6MBJ - chains Y and A; structure by X-ray diffraction, 1.78 A resolution.

Chain Y:
Molecule: Actin Peptide
UniProtKB: P60709 (ACTB_HUMAN); residues 66-80 here = UniProt positions 66-80
Sequence (15 residues; each row starts with the number of its first residue):
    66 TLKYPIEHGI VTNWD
UniProt features mapped onto this chain:
  - modified residue: His73 (Tele-methylhistidine)
  - natural variant: Pro70 (P70A: In BRWS1)
  - mutagenesis: Tyr69 (Y69A: Decreased interaction with SETD3), Ile71 (I71A: Decreased interaction with SETD3; I71A: Impaired methylation by SETD3), His73 (H73A: Abolished methylation by SETD3; H73K: Weak methylation by a A-256 or V-256 SETD3 mutant. High methylation by a F-256 and A-274 SETD3 mutant), Gly74 (G74A: Impaired methylation by SETD3), Trp79 (W79E: Does not affect methylation by SETD3), Asp80 (D80A: Decreased interaction with SETD3)
From the paper describing this entry:
  - post-translational modification sites: His73
  - mutagenesis - I71A/G74I, I71A/W79E, H73A: abolished catalytic activity on SETD3
  - mutagenesis - I71A, G74I: decreased catalytic activity on SETD3
  - mutagenesis - W79E: unchanged catalytic activity on SETD3

Chain A:
Molecule: Histone-lysine N-methyltransferase setd3
Source organism: Homo sapiens
Notes: EC 2.1.1.43
UniProtKB: Q86TU7 (SETD3_HUMAN); residues 0-593 here correspond to UniProt positions 1-594 (UniProt number = residue number + 1)
Sequence (599 residues; numbered -5 to 593; the number before each row is that of its first residue; numbers below 1 keep their minus sign (Gly-5 is residue -5)):
    -5 GPLGSMGKKS RVKTQKSGTG ATATVSPKEI LNLTSELLQK CSSPAPGPGK EWEEYVQIRT
    55 LVEKIRKKQK GLSVTFDGKR EDYFPDLMKW ASENGASVEG FEMVNFKEEG FGLRATRDIK
   115 AEELFLWVPR KLLMTVESAK NSVLGPLYSQ DRILQAMGNI ALAFHLLCER ASPNSFWQPY
   175 IQTLPSEYDT PLYFEEDEVR YLQSTQAIHD VFSQYKNTAR QYAYFYKVIQ THPHANKLPL
   235 KDSFTYEDYR WAVSSVMTRQ NQIPTEDGSR VTLALIPLWD MCNHTNGLIT TGYNLEDDRC
   295 ECVALQDFRA GEQIYIFYGT RSNAEFVIHS GFFFDNNSHD RVKIKLGVSK SDRLYAMKAE
   355 VLARAGIPTS SVFALHFTEP PISAQLLAFL RVFCMTEEEL KEHLLGDSAI DRIFTLGNSE
   415 FPVSWDNEVK LWTFLEDRAS LLLKTYKTTI EEDKSVLKNH DLSVRAKMAI KLRLGEKEIL
   475 EKAVKSAAVN REYYRQQMEE KAPLPKYEES NLGLLESSVG DSRLPLVLRN LEEEAGVQDA
   535 LNIREAISKA KATENGLVNG ENSIPNGTRS ENESLNQESK RAVEDAKGSS SDSTAGVKE
Unresolved in the structure: -5 to 19, 501-593
Sequence notes: expression tag (-5 to -1)
UniProt features mapped onto this chain:
  - binding site (S-adenosyl-L-methionine): Arg74, Glu103 to Phe105, Arg253, Asp274 to His278, Ser324 to Phe326
  - modified residue: Ser512 (Phosphoserine)
Residues lining bound ligands: S-adenosylhomocysteine (SAH): Arg74, Glu102, Glu103, Gly104, Phe105, Pro179, Thr252, Arg253, Asp274, Met275, Cys276, Asn277, His278, Tyr312, Ser324, Gly325, Phe326, Phe328
From the paper describing this entry:
  - mutagenesis - Y312A: decreased catalytic activity
  - mutagenesis - N277A/H278A/Y312A: abolished catalytic activity

Chain Y / chain A interface:
Residue-residue contacts - 47 pairs, chain Y then chain A:
  Leu67(Y) with Ile283(A); Thr285(A)
  Tyr69(Y) with Pro258(A), hydrophobic; Gly286(A); Tyr287(A), hydrogen bond (backbone-backbone); Leu289(A), hydrophobic
  Pro70(Y) with Thr285(A)
  Ile71(Y) with Asn255(A); Ile270(A), hydrophobic; Trp273(A), hydrophobic; Ile283(A); Thr285(A), hydrogen bond (backbone-backbone); Gly286(A); Tyr287(A); Cys294(A), hydrophobic
  Glu72(Y) with Gln254(A); Asn255(A); Tyr312(A); Arg315(A), salt bridge
  His73(Y) with Thr252(A); Asn255(A); Trp273(A); Asp274(A), hydrogen bond (side chain-backbone); Tyr312(A), hydrogen bond (backbone-backbone); Arg315(A), hydrogen bond (backbone-side chain)
  Gly74(Y) with Gln254(A), hydrogen bond (backbone-backbone); Asn255(A); Arg315(A), hydrogen bond (backbone-side chain)
  Ile75(Y) with Gln254(A), hydrogen bond (backbone-backbone); Gln256(A); Arg315(A)
  Val76(Y) with Arg315(A); His323(A)
  Thr77(Y) with Asn153(A), hydrogen bond; Gln254(A), hydrogen bond
  Asn78(Y) with Met151(A); Asn153(A), hydrogen bond (backbone-side chain)
  Trp79(Y) with Met151(A); Asn153(A); Ile154(A), hydrophobic; Gln215(A), hydrogen bond (backbone-side chain); Val247(A), hydrophobic; Met251(A), hydrophobic; Gln254(A)
  Asp80(Y) with Met151(A); Asn211(A); Arg214(A), salt bridge
Also at the interface, not in a pair above, chain A (36 interface residues in all): Val250, Arg253, Ile257, Gly262, Leu267, Cys276, Thr284, Ile310, Gly313, Glu319, Ser324

Summary:
Chain Y and chain A form an interface of 13 and 36 residues respectively; the contacts include 12 hydrogen
bonds and 2 salt bridges. Polar contacts include Glu72(Y)-Arg315(A), Asp80(Y)-Arg214(A) and
His73(Y)-Asp274(A). The paper reports that I71A/G74I, I71A/W79E and H73A of chain Y abolish catalytic activity
on SETD3; a modification site at His73(Y); 8 substitutions were tested in all.
Chain Y is Actin Peptide and chain A is Histone-lysine N-methyltransferase setd3 (Homo sapiens); the
structure, SETD3, a Histidine Methyltransferase, in Complex with an Actin Peptide and SAH, P21 Crystal Form,
was determined by X-ray diffraction together with 6MBK and 6MBL from the same study.
